PDB entry 6UUT | X-ray diffraction, 1.65 A resolution | chains A and B

== Chain A (and B) ==
Name: 3-ketoacyl-ACP reductase
Organism: Acinetobacter baumannii
Notes: EC 1.1.1.100; chain B of this document is another copy of the same molecule, construct and numbering; everything in this record applies to it too
UniProt: A0A219C8F5 (A0A219C8F5_ACIBA); residues 1-463 here = UniProt positions 1-463
Chain sequence (487 residues; numbered -23 to 463; the number before each row is that of its first residue; numbers below 1 keep their minus sign (Met-23 is residue -23)):
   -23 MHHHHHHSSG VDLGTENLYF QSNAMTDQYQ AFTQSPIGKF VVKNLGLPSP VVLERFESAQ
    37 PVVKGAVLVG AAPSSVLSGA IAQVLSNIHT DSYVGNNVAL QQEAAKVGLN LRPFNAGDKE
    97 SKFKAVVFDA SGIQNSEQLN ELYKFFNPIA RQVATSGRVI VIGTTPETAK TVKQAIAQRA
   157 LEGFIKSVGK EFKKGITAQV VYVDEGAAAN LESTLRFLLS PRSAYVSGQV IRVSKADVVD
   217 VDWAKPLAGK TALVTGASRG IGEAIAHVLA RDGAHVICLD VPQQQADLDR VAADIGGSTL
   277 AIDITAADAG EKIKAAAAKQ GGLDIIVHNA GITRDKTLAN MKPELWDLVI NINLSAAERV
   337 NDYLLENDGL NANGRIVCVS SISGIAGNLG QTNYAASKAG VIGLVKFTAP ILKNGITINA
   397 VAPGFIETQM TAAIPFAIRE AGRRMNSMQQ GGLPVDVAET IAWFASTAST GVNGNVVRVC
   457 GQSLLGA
Unresolved in the structure: -23 to 3 (chain B: -23 to 22, 405-413)
Construct notes: initiating methionine (-23); expression tag (-22 to 0)
Reported in the primary citation:
  - conformationally variable residues (order/disorder transition): Gln4 to Gly22

== Interface between chain A and chain B ==
Residue-residue contacts (144):
  Pro12(A) - Leu23(B)  hydrophobic
  Ile13(A) - Met421(B)  hydrophobic
  Phe16(A) - Ala417(B)  hydrophobic
  Phe16(A) - Met421(B)  hydrophobic
  Phe16(A) - Leu461(B)  hydrophobic
  Lys19(A) - Ile414(B)
  Lys19(A) - Ala417(B)
  Asn20(A) - Asn364(B)
  Asn20(A) - Leu365(B)
  Ser112(A) - Ile326(B)
  Ser112(A) - Leu330(B)
  Ser112(A) - Ser331(B)  hydrogen bond
  Ser112(A) - Glu334(B)  hydrogen bond
  Glu113(A) - Arg335(B)  salt bridge
  Leu115(A) - Trp322(B)
  Asn116(A) - Trp322(B)
  Asn116(A) - Asp323(B)
  Tyr119(A) - Leu314(B)  hydrophobic
  Tyr119(A) - Met317(B)  hydrogen bond (side chain-backbone)
  Tyr119(A) - Lys318(B)
  Tyr119(A) - Pro319(B)
  Tyr119(A) - Trp322(B)  hydrophobic
  Phe122(A) - Leu314(B)  hydrophobic
  Asn123(A) - Leu314(B)  hydrogen bond (side chain-backbone)
  Asn123(A) - Ala315(B)  hydrogen bond (side chain-backbone)
  Asn123(A) - Met317(B)  hydrogen bond (side chain-backbone)
  Ala126(A) - Ala315(B)  hydrophobic
  Arg127(A) - Ala315(B)
  Arg127(A) - Asn316(B)  hydrogen bond
  Pro142(A) - Phe383(B)  hydrophobic
  Glu143(A) - Phe383(B)
  Val148(A) - Phe383(B)
  Lys149(A) - Asp338(B)  salt bridge
  Ala151(A) - Phe383(B)  hydrophobic
  Ile152(A) - Glu334(B)
  Ile152(A) - Gly376(B)
  Ile152(A) - Gly379(B)
  Ile152(A) - Leu380(B)
  Arg155(A) - Ala375(B)
  Arg155(A) - Ile378(B)
  Arg155(A) - Gly379(B)
  Ala156(A) - Ala372(B)
  Ala156(A) - Ala375(B)  hydrophobic
  Ala156(A) - Gly376(B)
  Gly159(A) - Ala371(B)
  Gly159(A) - Ala375(B)
  Phe160(A) - Leu314(B)  hydrophobic
  Phe160(A) - Trp322(B)  hydrophobic
  Phe160(A) - Thr368(B)
  Lys162(A) - Ile361(B)
  Lys162(A) - Ala362(B)
  Lys162(A) - Gly363(B)
  Lys162(A) - Ala463(B)
  Ser163(A) - Gly363(B)
  Ser163(A) - Asn364(B)  hydrogen bond (side chain-backbone)
  Ser163(A) - Gln367(B)  hydrogen bond (side chain-backbone)
  Ser163(A) - Thr368(B)
  Ser163(A) - Ala371(B)
  Val164(A) - Thr368(B)
  Lys166(A) - Ala362(B)  hydrogen bond (side chain-backbone)
  Lys166(A) - Gly363(B)  hydrogen bond (side chain-backbone)
  Lys166(A) - Leu365(B)
  Glu167(A) - Thr313(B)
  Glu167(A) - Leu314(B)  hydrogen bond (side chain-backbone)
  Glu167(A) - Leu365(B)
  Glu167(A) - Gly366(B)  hydrogen bond (side chain-backbone)
  Glu167(A) - Thr368(B)
  Lys169(A) - Leu365(B)
  Thr313(A) - Glu167(B)
  Leu314(A) - Tyr119(B)  hydrophobic
  Leu314(A) - Phe122(B)  hydrophobic
  Leu314(A) - Asn123(B)  hydrogen bond (backbone-side chain)
  Leu314(A) - Glu167(B)  hydrogen bond (backbone-side chain)
  Ala315(A) - Asn123(B)
  Ala315(A) - Ala126(B)  hydrophobic
  Ala315(A) - Arg127(B)
  Asn316(A) - Arg127(B)  hydrogen bond
  Met317(A) - Tyr119(B)  hydrogen bond (backbone-side chain)
  Met317(A) - Asn123(B)  hydrogen bond (backbone-side chain)
  Lys318(A) - Tyr119(B)
  Pro319(A) - Tyr119(B)
  Trp322(A) - Leu115(B)
  Trp322(A) - Asn116(B)
  Trp322(A) - Tyr119(B)  hydrophobic
  Trp322(A) - Phe160(B)  hydrophobic
  Asp323(A) - Asn116(B)
  Ile326(A) - Ser112(B)
  Leu330(A) - Ser112(B)
  Ser331(A) - Ser112(B)  hydrogen bond
  Ser331(A) - Glu113(B)
  Glu334(A) - Ser112(B)  hydrogen bond
  Glu334(A) - Ile152(B)
  Arg335(A) - Glu113(B)  salt bridge
  Asp338(A) - Lys149(B)  salt bridge
  Gly360(A) - Gly159(B)
  Ile361(A) - Lys162(B)
  Ile361(A) - Ala463(B)
  Ala362(A) - Lys162(B)
  Ala362(A) - Lys166(B)  hydrogen bond (backbone-side chain)
  Gly363(A) - Lys162(B)
  Gly363(A) - Ser163(B)
  Gly363(A) - Lys166(B)  hydrogen bond (backbone-side chain)
  Asn364(A) - Ser163(B)  hydrogen bond (backbone-side chain)
  Asn364(A) - Lys166(B)
  Leu365(A) - Lys166(B)
  Leu365(A) - Glu167(B)
  Leu365(A) - Lys169(B)
  Gly366(A) - Glu167(B)  hydrogen bond (backbone-side chain)
  Gln367(A) - Ser163(B)  hydrogen bond (backbone-side chain)
  Thr368(A) - Phe160(B)
  Thr368(A) - Ser163(B)
  Thr368(A) - Val164(B)
  Thr368(A) - Glu167(B)
  Ala371(A) - Gly159(B)
  Ala371(A) - Ser163(B)
  Ala372(A) - Ala156(B)
  Ala375(A) - Arg155(B)
  Ala375(A) - Ala156(B)
  Ala375(A) - Gly159(B)
  Gly376(A) - Ile152(B)
  Gly376(A) - Ala156(B)
  Ile378(A) - Arg155(B)
  Gly379(A) - Ile152(B)
  Gly379(A) - Arg155(B)
  Leu380(A) - Ile152(B)  hydrophobic
  Phe383(A) - Pro142(B)  hydrophobic
  Phe383(A) - Glu143(B)
  Phe383(A) - Val148(B)
  Phe383(A) - Ala151(B)  hydrophobic
  Arg454(A) - Ala463(B)  hydrogen bond (side chain-backbone)
  Leu460(A) - Leu460(B)
  Leu460(A) - Leu461(B)
  Leu460(A) - Gly462(B)  hydrogen bond (backbone-backbone)
  Leu461(A) - Leu460(B)
  Leu461(A) - Gly462(B)
  Gly462(A) - Leu460(B)  hydrogen bond (backbone-backbone)
  Gly462(A) - Leu461(B)
  Gly462(A) - Gly462(B)
  Gly462(A) - Ala463(B)
  Ala463(A) - Lys162(B)
  Ala463(A) - Ile361(B)
  Ala463(A) - Arg454(B)  hydrogen bond (backbone-side chain)
  Ala463(A) - Gly462(B)
  Ala463(A) - Ala463(B)  hydrogen bond (backbone-backbone)
Also at the interface, not in a pair above, chain A (75 interface residues in all): Lys15, Leu118, Glu158, Phe168, Lys312, Ile387, Met421, Gln458
Also at the interface, not in a pair above, chain B (74 interface residues in all): Leu118, Glu158, Phe168, Lys312, Gly360, Ile387, Gly418, Arg420, Gln458

== Summary ==
75 residues of chain A and 74 residues of chain B are in contact; the contacts include 30 hydrogen bonds and 4
salt bridges. Polar pairs include Glu113(A)-Arg335(B), Lys149(A)-Asp338(B) and Ser112(A)-Ser331(B). The paper
reports conformational variability at Gln4(A).
Chain A and chain B are both 3-ketoacyl-ACP reductase (Acinetobacter baumannii); the structure, Crystal
structure of a high molecular weight 3-oxoacyl-ACP reductase (FabG) from Acinetobacter baumannii crystal form
2, was determined by X-ray diffraction together with 6WPR, 6UUV, 6UDS and 6NRP from the same study.
